Entry 8FAD (electron microscopy, 4.00 A resolution); this record covers chains C and E of the 6 polymer chains in the assembly.

[Chain C (and E)]
Molecule: Envelope glycoprotein gp120
Organism: Human immunodeficiency virus 1
Notes: chain E of this document is another copy of the same molecule, construct and numbering; everything in this record applies to it too
Reference sequence: B0FDK7 (B0FDK7_9HIV1); the construct lacks a stretch of the UniProt sequence and is renumbered around it, so the offset changes along the chain: 33-146 = UniProt 33-146; 150-309 = UniProt 147-306; 312-321 = UniProt 307-316; 322-395 = UniProt 318-391; 2 more segments
Amino-acid sequence (469 residues; row label = number of the first residue in the row; note: 5 numbers in that range are skipped by the numbering (no residue carries them; nothing is unmodelled there)):
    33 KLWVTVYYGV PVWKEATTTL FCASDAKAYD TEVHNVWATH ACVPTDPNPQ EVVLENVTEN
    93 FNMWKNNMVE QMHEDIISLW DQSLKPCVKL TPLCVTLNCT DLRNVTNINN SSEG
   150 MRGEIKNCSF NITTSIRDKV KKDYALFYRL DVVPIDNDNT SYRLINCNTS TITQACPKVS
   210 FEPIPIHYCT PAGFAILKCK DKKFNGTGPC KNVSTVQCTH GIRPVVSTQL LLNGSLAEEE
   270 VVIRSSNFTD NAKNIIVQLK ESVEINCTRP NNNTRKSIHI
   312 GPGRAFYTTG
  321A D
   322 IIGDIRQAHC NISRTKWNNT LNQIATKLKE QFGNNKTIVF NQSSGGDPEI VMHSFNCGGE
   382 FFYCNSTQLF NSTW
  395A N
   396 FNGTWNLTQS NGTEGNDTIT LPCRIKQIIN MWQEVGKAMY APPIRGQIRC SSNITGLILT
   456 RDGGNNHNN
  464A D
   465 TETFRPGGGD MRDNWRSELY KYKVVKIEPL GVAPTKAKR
Unresolved in the structure: 141-143
Disulfide bonds: Cys54-Cys74, Cys119-Cys205, Cys126-Cys196, Cys131-Cys157, Cys218-Cys247, Cys228-Cys239, Cys296-Cys331, Cys378-Cys445, Cys385-Cys418
Covalent attachments: N-acetylglucosamine (NAG) linked to Asn88, Asn130, Asn156, Asn160, Asn188, Asn197, Asn234, Asn241, Asn276, Asn295, Asn301, Asn332, Asn339, Asn356, Asn362, Asn386, Asn392, Asn401, Asn448; glycan linked to Asn262
Residues lining bound ligands: 83G (1-[(2R)-4-(benzenecarbonyl)-2-methylpiperazin-1-yl]-2-(4-methoxy-1H-pyrrolo[2,3-b]pyridin-3-yl)ethane-1,2-dione): Ile109, Trp112, Asp113, Leu116, Val255, Ser375, Phe376, Phe382, Tyr384, Ile424, Asn425, Met426, Trp427, Lys432, Ala433, Met434, Met475

[Chain C / chain E interface]
Contacting residue pairs (14):
  Ser164(C) - Cys196(E)
  Ser164(C) - Asn197(E)
  Ile165(C) - Cys126(E)  hydrophobic
  Ile165(C) - Arg192(E)
  Arg166(C) - Thr123(E)  hydrogen bond
  Arg166(C) - Pro124(E)
  Arg166(C) - Cys126(E)
  Asp167(C) - Val127(E)
  Asp167(C) - Thr128(E)  hydrogen bond
  Asp167(C) - Arg192(E)  salt bridge
  Lys168(C) - Asp185(E)  salt bridge
  Lys168(C) - Arg192(E)
  Pro313(C) - Asn197(E)
  Pro313(C) - Thr200(E)

[Summary]
The interface between chain C and chain E involves 6 residues on one side and 10 on the other, with 2 hydrogen
bonds and 2 salt bridges. Polar contacts include Asp167(C)-Arg192(E), Lys168(C)-Asp185(E) and
Arg166(C)-Thr123(E). Ligands of chain C: compound 83G.
Both chains are Envelope glycoprotein gp120 (Human immunodeficiency virus 1). Entry 8FAD (Asymmetric structure
of cleaved HIV-1 AD8 envelope glycoprotein trimer in styrene-maleic acid lipid nanoparticles) was determined
by electron microscopy (same publication as 8FAE).
